PDB entry 4QV5 | X-ray diffraction, 2.70 A resolution | chains S and T of the 28 polymer chains in the assembly

Chain S:
Name: Proteasome subunit alpha type-6
From: Saccharomyces cerevisiae
Notes: EC 3.4.25.1
Reference sequence: P40302 (PSA6_YEAST); residues 0-233 here correspond to UniProt positions 1-234 (UniProt number = residue number + 1)
Sequence (234 residues; row label = number of the first residue in the row; numbering starts at 0):
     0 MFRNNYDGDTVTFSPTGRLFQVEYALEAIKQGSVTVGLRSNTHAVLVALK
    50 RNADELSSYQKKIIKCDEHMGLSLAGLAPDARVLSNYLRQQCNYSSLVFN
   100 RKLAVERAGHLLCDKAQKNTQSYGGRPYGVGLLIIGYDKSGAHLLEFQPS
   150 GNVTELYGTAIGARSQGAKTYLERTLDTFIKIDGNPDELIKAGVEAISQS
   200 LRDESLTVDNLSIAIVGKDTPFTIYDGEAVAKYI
Not modelled in the structure: 0-2

Chain T:
Name: Probable proteasome subunit alpha type-7
From: Saccharomyces cerevisiae
Notes: EC 3.4.25.1
Reference sequence: P21242 (PSA7_YEAST); residues -3 to 284 here correspond to UniProt positions 1-288 (UniProt number = residue number + 4)
Sequence (288 residues; row label = number of the first residue in the row; numbers below 1 keep their minus sign (Met-3 is residue -3)):
    -3 MTSIGTGYDLSNSVFSPDGRNFQVEYAVKAVENGTTSIGIKCNDGVVFAV
    47 EKLITSKLLVPQKNVKIQVVDRHIGCVYSGLIPDGRHLVNRGREEAASFK
    97 KLYKTPIPIPAFADRLGQYVQAHTLYNSVRPFGVSTIFGGVDKNGAHLYM
   147 LEPSGSYWGYKGAATGKGRQSAKAELEKLVDHHPEGLSAREAVKQAAKII
   197 YLAHEDNKEKDFELEISWCSLSETNGLHKFVKGDLLQEAIDFAQKEINGD
   247 DDEDEDDSDNVMSSDDENAPVATNANATTDQEGDIHLE
Not modelled in the structure: -3 to 1, 245-284

Chain S / chain T interface:
Contacting residue pairs (62):
  Asn4(S) with Leu6(T)
  Tyr5(S) with Asp5(T), hydrogen bond; Leu6(T), hydrophobic
  Thr9(S) with Arg126(T)
  Val10(S) with Gln19(T); Val125(T); Arg126(T)
  Thr11(S) with Leu6(T); Gln19(T)
  Phe12(S) with Gln19(T); Tyr22(T); Ala23(T), hydrophobic; Leu77(T), hydrophobic; Arg126(T); Pro127(T); Gly129(T)
  Ser13(S) with Tyr22(T)
  Pro14(S) with Tyr22(T), hydrophobic; Lys25(T)
  Thr15(S) with Lys25(T)
  Gly16(S) with Tyr22(T); Lys25(T); Ala26(T)
  Leu18(S) with Leu77(T), hydrophobic; Arg126(T)
  His109(S) with Arg82(T)
  Cys112(S) with Arg82(T)
  Asp113(S) with Arg82(T), salt bridge; Asn86(T)
  Gln116(S) with Pro79(T); Asp80(T); His83(T), hydrogen bond; Arg126(T)
  Thr119(S) with Arg126(T), hydrogen bond (backbone-side chain)
  Gln120(S) with His119(T); Val125(T); Arg126(T), hydrogen bond (backbone-backbone); Phe128(T)
  Ser121(S) with Ser124(T)
  Tyr122(S) with Ser124(T), hydrogen bond (backbone-backbone)
  Ser149(S) with Pro79(T)
  Gly150(S) with Pro79(T)
  Asn151(S) with Ile78(T); Pro79(T)
  Thr153(S) with Leu55(T); Asn60(T)
  Glu154(S) with Val56(T); Lys59(T); Asn60(T), hydrogen bond (backbone-side chain)
  Leu155(S) with Leu54(T); Leu55(T); Val56(T)
  Tyr156(S) with Leu54(T), hydrogen bond (backbone-backbone); Leu55(T); Val56(T); Pro57(T)
  Gly157(S) with Leu54(T)
  Lys168(S) with Leu54(T)
  Leu171(S) with Leu54(T)
  Glu172(S) with Ser52(T), hydrogen bond; Lys53(T)
  Leu175(S) with Lys53(T)
Interface residues without a listed pair, chain S (35 interface residues in all): Arg38, Glu105, Lys117, Val152
Interface residues without a listed pair, chain T (30 interface residues in all): Asn123

In short:
Chain S and chain T form an interface of 35 and 30 residues respectively; the contacts include 8 hydrogen
bonds and 1 salt bridge. Polar contacts include Asp113(S)-Arg82(T), Tyr5(S)-Asp5(T) and Gln116(S)-His83(T).
Here chain S is Proteasome subunit alpha type-6 and chain T is Probable proteasome subunit alpha type-7, both
from Saccharomyces cerevisiae. Entry 4QV5 (yCP beta5-M45I mutant) was determined by X-ray diffraction,
deposited together with 4QUX, 4QUY, 4QV0, 4QV1, 4QV3, 4QV4 and 42 further entries.
